3K34 - chain A; structure by X-ray diffraction, 0.90 A resolution.

# Chain A
Protein: Carbonic anhydrase 2
Organism: Homo sapiens
Notes: EC 4.2.1.1
Reference sequence: P00918 (CAH2_HUMAN); the author numbering skips numbers that UniProt does not, so the offset changes along the chain: 1-125 = UniProt 1-125; 127-261 = UniProt 126-260
Chain sequence (260 residues; numbered 1 to 261; 1 number in that range is skipped by the numbering (no residue carries it; nothing is unmodelled there); the number before each row is that of its first residue):
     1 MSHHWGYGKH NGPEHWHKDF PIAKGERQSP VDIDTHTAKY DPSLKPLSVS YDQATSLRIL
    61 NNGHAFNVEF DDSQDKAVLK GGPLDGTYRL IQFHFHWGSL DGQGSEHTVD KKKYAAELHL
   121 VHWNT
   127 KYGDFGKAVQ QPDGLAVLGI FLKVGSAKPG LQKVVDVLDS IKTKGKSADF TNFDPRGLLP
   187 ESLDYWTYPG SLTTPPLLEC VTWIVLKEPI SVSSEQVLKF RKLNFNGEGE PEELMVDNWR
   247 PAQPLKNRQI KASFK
Not modelled in the structure: 1-2
Bound ions: Zn2+: His94, His96, His119 (together with Carbonic Anhydrase II inhibitor 16923); 4-(hydroxymercury)benzoic acid Hg: Val135, Gln137, Glu205, Cys206
Ligand contacts:
  - 4-(hydroxymercury)benzoic acid (HGB): Val135, Gln136, Gln137, Pro138, Leu204, Glu205, Cys206
  - Carbonic Anhydrase II inhibitor 16923 (SUA; (4-sulfamoyl-phenyl)-thiocarbamic acid O-(2-thiophen-3-yl-ethyl) ester): Asn67, Glu69, Ile91, Gln92, His94, His96, Glu106, His119, Val121, Phe131, Val143, Ser197, Leu198, Thr199, Thr200, Trp209
What the authors report for this chain:
  - Zn2+ coordination: His94, His96, His119
  - binding site for 4-(hydroxymercury)benzoic acid: Cys206

# Summary
Chain A binds 4-(hydroxymercury)benzoic acid and Carbonic Anhydrase II inhibitor 16923. His94, His96 and
His119 coordinate Zn2+. Val135, Gln137, Glu205 and Cys206 form the 4-(hydroxymercury)benzoic acid Hg site.
From the paper: a binding site for 4-(hydroxymercury)benzoic acid at Cys206; Zn2+ coordination by His94, His96
and His119.
Chain A is Carbonic anhydrase 2 (Homo sapiens); the structure, Human carbonic anhydrase II with a sulfonamide
inhibitor, was determined by X-ray diffraction, deposited together with 1LUG.
